PDB entry 7N0M | electron microscopy, 3.50 A resolution | chains A and B of the 4 polymer chains in the assembly

Chain A (and B):
Name: Transient receptor potential cation channel subfamily V member 2
Source organism: Rattus norvegicus
Notes: chain B of this document is another copy of the same molecule, construct and numbering; everything in this record applies to it too
Reference sequence: Q9WUD2 (TRPV2_RAT); residues 1-761 here = UniProt positions 1-761
Chain sequence (761 residues; row label = number of the first residue in the row):
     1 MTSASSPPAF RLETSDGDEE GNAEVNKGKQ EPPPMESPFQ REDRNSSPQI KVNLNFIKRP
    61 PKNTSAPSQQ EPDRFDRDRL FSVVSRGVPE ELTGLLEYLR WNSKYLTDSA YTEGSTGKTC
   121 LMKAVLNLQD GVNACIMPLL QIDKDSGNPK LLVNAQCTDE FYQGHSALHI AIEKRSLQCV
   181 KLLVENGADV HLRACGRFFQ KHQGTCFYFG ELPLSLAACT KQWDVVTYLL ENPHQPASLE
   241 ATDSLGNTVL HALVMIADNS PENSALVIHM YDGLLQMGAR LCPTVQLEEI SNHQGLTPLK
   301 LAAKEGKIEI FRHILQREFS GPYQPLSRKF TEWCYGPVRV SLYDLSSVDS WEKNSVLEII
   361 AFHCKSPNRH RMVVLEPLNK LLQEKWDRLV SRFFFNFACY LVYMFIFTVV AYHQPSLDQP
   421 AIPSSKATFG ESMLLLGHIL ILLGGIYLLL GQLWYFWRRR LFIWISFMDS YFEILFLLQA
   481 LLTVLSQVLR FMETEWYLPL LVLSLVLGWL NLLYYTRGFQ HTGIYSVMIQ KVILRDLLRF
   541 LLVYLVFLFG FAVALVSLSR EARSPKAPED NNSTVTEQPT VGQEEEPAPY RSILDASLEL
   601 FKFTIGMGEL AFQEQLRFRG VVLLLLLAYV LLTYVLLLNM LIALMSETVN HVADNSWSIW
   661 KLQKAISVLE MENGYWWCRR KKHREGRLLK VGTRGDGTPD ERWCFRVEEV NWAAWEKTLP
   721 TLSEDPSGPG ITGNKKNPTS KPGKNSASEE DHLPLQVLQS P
Disordered / not traced: 1-73, 416-428, 564-587, 730-761
Ligand contacts:
  - 2-aminoethyl diphenylborinate (FZ4), molecule 1: H521, T522, Y525
  - 2-aminoethyl diphenylborinate (FZ4), molecule 2: R535, R539, L542, M640
What the authors report for this chain:
  - conformationally variable residues (side-chain flip): H651, V710 to P726
  - binding site for 2-aminoethyl diphenylborinate: H521, T522, Y525, R539
  - mutagenesis - H521A, R539K: unchanged signaling in response to high heat
  - mutagenesis - T522A, R535K: increased signaling in response to 2-APB
  - mutagenesis - Y525A: abolished signaling in response to 2-APB or heat

Interface between chain A and chain B:
Residue-residue contacts - 76 pairs, chain A then chain B:
  W333(A) - F198(B)  hydrophobic
  Y335(A) - H165(B)  hydrogen bond
  Y335(A) - E173(B)
  Y335(A) - F199(B)
  Y335(A) - F207(B)  hydrophobic
  Y335(A) - L216(B)
  G336(A) - E173(B)  hydrogen bond (backbone-side chain)
  P337(A) - F207(B)
  V338(A) - F207(B)  hydrophobic
  T408(A) - V553(B)
  A411(A) - S557(B)
  Y412(A) - V553(B)  hydrophobic
  Y412(A) - V556(B)  hydrophobic
  Y412(A) - R560(B)  hydrogen bond (backbone-side chain)
  Q414(A) - R560(B)
  E495(A) - R617(B)
  E495(A) - F618(B)
  L498(A) - F618(B)  hydrophobic
  P499(A) - F618(B)  hydrophobic
  P499(A) - V621(B)  hydrophobic
  V502(A) - A554(B)  hydrophobic
  V502(A) - S557(B)
  V502(A) - L625(B)  hydrophobic
  V506(A) - F551(B)  hydrophobic
  V506(A) - A554(B)  hydrophobic
  V506(A) - L625(B)  hydrophobic
  W509(A) - V546(B)
  W509(A) - F547(B)
  W509(A) - G550(B)
  L510(A) - F547(B)  hydrophobic
  L510(A) - F551(B)  hydrophobic
  L510(A) - L632(B)  hydrophobic
  L513(A) - F547(B)  hydrophobic
  Y525(A) - R539(B)
  Y525(A) - L636(B)
  Y525(A) - N639(B)  hydrogen bond
  Y525(A) - M640(B)
  M528(A) - N639(B)
  I529(A) - N639(B)
  I533(A) - V635(B)
  I533(A) - L638(B)
  I533(A) - N639(B)
  L541(A) - L631(B)  hydrophobic
  L598(A) - L610(B)
  F601(A) - L610(B)  hydrophobic
  I605(A) - G606(B)
  I605(A) - V630(B)  hydrophobic
  I605(A) - Y634(B)
  G606(A) - G606(B)
  M607(A) - M607(B)
  M607(A) - G608(B)
  L644(A) - I642(B)  hydrophobic
  M645(A) - I642(B)  hydrophobic
  M645(A) - M645(B)  hydrophobic
  T648(A) - I642(B)
  T648(A) - M645(B)
  T648(A) - S646(B)
  E708(A) - G204(B)
  E708(A) - T205(B)  hydrogen bond
  W712(A) - C219(B)
  W712(A) - I256(B)  hydrophobic
  W712(A) - N263(B)
  W712(A) - L266(B)  hydrophobic
  W715(A) - R175(B)
  W715(A) - T220(B)
  W715(A) - K221(B)
  W715(A) - L266(B)  hydrophobic
  K717(A) - E173(B)  salt bridge
  E724(A) - K123(B)  salt bridge
  E724(A) - L126(B)
  D725(A) - K118(B)
  P726(A) - Y162(B)
  P726(A) - F198(B)  hydrophobic
  S727(A) - F161(B)
  G728(A) - F161(B)
  P729(A) - T205(B)
Interface residues without a listed pair, chain A (45 interface residues in all): C334, L537, L594, K602, L641
Interface residues without a listed pair, chain B (63 interface residues in all): T116, C206, F209, D258, V543, F549, L558, E561, I593, F603, F612, L623, V649

In short:
Chain A and chain B form an interface of 45 and 63 residues respectively, with 5 hydrogen bonds and 2 salt
bridges. Polar contacts include K717(A)-E173(B), E724(A)-K123(B) and Y335(A)-H165(B). From the paper: a
binding site for 2-aminoethyl diphenylborinate at H521(A), T522(A) and Y525(A) among others; T522A and R535K
of chain A increase signaling in response to 2-APB; 5 substitutions were tested in all.
Chain A and chain B are both Transient receptor potential cation channel subfamily V member 2 (Rattus
norvegicus); the structure, Inactivated state of 2-APB-bound wildtype rat TRPV2 in nanodiscs, was determined
by electron microscopy, deposited together with 7N0N, 7T37 and 7T38.
